Entry 1PQV (X-ray diffraction, 3.80 A resolution); this record covers chains A and B of the 13 polymer chains in the assembly.

[Chain A]
Molecule: DNA-directed RNA polymerase II largest subunit
From: Saccharomyces cerevisiae
Notes: EC 2.7.7.6
Reference sequence: P04050 (RPB1_YEAST); numbering as in UniProt (aligned over 1-1733)
Chain sequence (1733 residues; each row starts with the number of its first residue):
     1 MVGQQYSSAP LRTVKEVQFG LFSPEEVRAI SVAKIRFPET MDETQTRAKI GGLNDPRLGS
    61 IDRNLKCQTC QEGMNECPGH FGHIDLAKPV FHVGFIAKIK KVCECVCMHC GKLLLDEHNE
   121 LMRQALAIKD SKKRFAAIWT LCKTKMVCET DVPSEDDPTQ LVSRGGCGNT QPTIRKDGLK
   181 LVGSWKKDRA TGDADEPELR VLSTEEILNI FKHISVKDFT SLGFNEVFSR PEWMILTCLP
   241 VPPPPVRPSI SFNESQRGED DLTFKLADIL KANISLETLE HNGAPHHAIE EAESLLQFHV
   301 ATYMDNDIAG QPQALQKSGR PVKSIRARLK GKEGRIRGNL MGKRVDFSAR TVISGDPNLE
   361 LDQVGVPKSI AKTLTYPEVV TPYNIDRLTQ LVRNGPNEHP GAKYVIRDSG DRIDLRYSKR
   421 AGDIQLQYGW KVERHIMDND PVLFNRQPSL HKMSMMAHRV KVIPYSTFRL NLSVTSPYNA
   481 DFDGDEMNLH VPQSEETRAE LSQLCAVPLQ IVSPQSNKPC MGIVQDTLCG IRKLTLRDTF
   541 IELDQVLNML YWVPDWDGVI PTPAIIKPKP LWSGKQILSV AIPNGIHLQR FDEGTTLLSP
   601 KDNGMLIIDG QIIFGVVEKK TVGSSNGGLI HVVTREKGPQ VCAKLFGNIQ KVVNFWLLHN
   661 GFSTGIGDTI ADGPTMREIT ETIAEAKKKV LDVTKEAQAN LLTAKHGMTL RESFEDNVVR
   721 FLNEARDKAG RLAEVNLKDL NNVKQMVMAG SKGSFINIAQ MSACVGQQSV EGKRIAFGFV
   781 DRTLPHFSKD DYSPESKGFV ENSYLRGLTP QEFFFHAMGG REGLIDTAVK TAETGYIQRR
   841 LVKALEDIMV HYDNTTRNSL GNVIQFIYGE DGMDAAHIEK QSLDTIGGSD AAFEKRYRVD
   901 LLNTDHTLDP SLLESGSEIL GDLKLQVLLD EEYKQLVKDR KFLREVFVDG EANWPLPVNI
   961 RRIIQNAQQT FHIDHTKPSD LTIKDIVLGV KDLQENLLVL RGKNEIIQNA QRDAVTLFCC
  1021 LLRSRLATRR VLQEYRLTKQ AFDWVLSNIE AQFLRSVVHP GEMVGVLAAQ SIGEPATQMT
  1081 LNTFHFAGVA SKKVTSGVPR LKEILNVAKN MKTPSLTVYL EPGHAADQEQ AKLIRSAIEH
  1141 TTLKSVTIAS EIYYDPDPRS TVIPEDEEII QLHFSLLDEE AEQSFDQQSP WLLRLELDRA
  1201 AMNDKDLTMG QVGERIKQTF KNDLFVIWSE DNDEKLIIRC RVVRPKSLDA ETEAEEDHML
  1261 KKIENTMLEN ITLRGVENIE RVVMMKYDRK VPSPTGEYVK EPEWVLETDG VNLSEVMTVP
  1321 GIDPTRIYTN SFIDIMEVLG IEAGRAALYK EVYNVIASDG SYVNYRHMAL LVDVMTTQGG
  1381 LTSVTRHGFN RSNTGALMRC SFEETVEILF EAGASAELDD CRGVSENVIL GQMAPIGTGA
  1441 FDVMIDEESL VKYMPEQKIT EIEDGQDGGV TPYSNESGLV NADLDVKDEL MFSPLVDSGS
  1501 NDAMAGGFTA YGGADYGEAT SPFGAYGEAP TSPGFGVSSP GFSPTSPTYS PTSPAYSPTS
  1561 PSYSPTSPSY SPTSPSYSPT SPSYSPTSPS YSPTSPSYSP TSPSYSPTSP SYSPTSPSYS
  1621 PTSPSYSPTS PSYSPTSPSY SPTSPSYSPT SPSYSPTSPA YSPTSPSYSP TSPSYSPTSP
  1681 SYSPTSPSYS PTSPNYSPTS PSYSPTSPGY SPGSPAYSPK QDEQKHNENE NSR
Not modelled in the structure: 1, 155-160, 187-198, 250-258, 315-320, 1244-1253, 1454-1733
UniProt features mapped onto this chain:
  - region: Pro248 to Asp260 (Lid loop), Asn306 to Lys323 (Rudder loop), Pro810 to Glu822 (Bridging helix)
  - binding site (Zn(2+)): Cys67, Cys70, Cys77, His80, Cys107, Cys110, Cys148, Cys167
  - binding site (Mg(2+)): Asp481, Asp483, Asp485
  - modified residue: Thr1471 (Phosphothreonine)
  - cross-link (Glycyl lysine isopeptide (Lys-Gly)): Lys695 (interchain with G-Cter in ubiquitin), Lys1246 (interchain with G-Cter in ubiquitin), Lys1350 (interchain with G-Cter in ubiquitin)
  - natural variant: Ser1653 to Pro1659 (deletion: In strain: A364A)
  - mutagenesis: Lys1246 (K1246R: Impairs ubiquitination during transcription stress)
Reported in the primary citation:
  - conformationally variable residues (order/disorder transition): Asn1082 to Ser1091

[Chain B]
Molecule: DNA-directed RNA polymerase II 140 kDa polypeptide
From: Saccharomyces cerevisiae
Notes: EC 2.7.7.6
Reference sequence: P08518 (RPB2_YEAST); residue numbers follow UniProt; this construct covers 1-1224
Chain sequence (1224 residues; each row starts with the number of its first residue):
     1 MSDLANSEKY YDEDPYGFED ESAPITAEDS WAVISAFFRE KGLVSQQLDS FNQFVDYTLQ
    61 DIICEDSTLI LEQLAQHTTE SDNISRKYEI SFGKIYVTKP MVNESDGVTH ALYPQEARLR
   121 NLTYSSGLFV DVKKRTYEAI DVPGRELKYE LIAEESEDDS ESGKVFIGRL PIMLRSKNCY
   181 LSEATESDLY KLKECPFDMG GYFIINGSEK VLIAQERSAG NIVQVFKKAA PSPISHVAEI
   241 RSALEKGSRF ISTLQVKLYG REGSSARTIK ATLPYIKQDI PIVIIFRALG IIPDGEILEH
   301 ICYDVNDWQM LEMLKPCVED GFVIQDRETA LDFIGRRGTA LGIKKEKRIQ YAKDILQKEF
   361 LPHITQLEGF ESRKAFFLGY MINRLLLCAL DRKDQDDRDH FGKKRLDLAG PLLAQLFKTL
   421 FKKLTKDIFR YMQRTVEEAH DFNMKLAINA KTITSGLKYA LATGNWGEQK KAMSSRAGVS
   481 QVLNRYTYSS TLSHLRRTNT PIGRDGKLAK PRQLHNTHWG LVCPAETPEG QACGLVKNLS
   541 LMSCISVGTD PMPIITFLSE WGMEPLEDYV PHQSPDATRV FVNGVWHGVH RNPARLMETL
   601 RTLRRKGDIN PEVSMIRDIR EKELKIFTDA GRVYRPLFIV EDDESLGHKE LKVRKGHIAK
   661 LMATEYQDIE GGFEDVEEYT WSSLLNEGLV EYIDAEEEES ILIAMQPEDL EPAEANEEND
   721 LDVDPAKRIR VSHHATTFTH CEIHPSMILG VAASIIPFPD HNQSPRNTYQ SAMGKQAMGV
   781 FLTNYNVRMD TMANILYYPQ KPLGTTRAME YLKFRELPAG QNAIVAIACY SGYNQEDSMI
   841 MNQSSIDRGL FRSLFFRSYM DQEKKYGMSI TETFEKPQRT NTLRMKHGTY DKLDDDGLIA
   901 PGVRVSGEDV IIGKTTPISP DEEELGQRTA YHSKRDASTP LRSTENGIVD QVLVTTNQDG
   961 LKFVKVRVRT TKIPQIGDKF ASRHGQKGTI GITYRREDMP FTAEGIVPDL IINPHAIPSR
  1021 MTVAHLIECL LSKVAALSGN EGDASPFTDI TVEGISKLLR EHGYQSRGFE VMYNGHTGKK
  1081 LMAQIFFGPT YYQRLRHMVD DKIHARARGP MQVLTRQPVE GRSRDGGLRF GEMERDCMIA
  1141 HGAASFLKER LMEASDAFRV HICGICGLMT VIAKLNHNQF ECKGCDNKID IYQIHIPYAA
  1201 KLLFQELMAM NITPRLYTDR SRDF
Not modelled in the structure: 1-19, 71-89, 135-163, 336-344, 438-445, 468-476, 669-677, 716-721, 920-932
Reported in the primary citation:
  - conformationally variable residues (order/disorder transition): Gly503 to Leu508

[Chain A / chain B interface]
Contacting residue pairs (1; chain A residue first):
  Phe347(A) with Ala1107(B)
Interface residues without a listed pair, chain A (9 interface residues in all): Cys70, Gly342, Asp346, Ala349, Asp483, Ser663, Tyr804, Gly1437
Interface residues without a listed pair, chain B (9 interface residues in all): His761, Ala828, Gly988, Ala1105, Arg1108, Gly1131, Gly1142, Lys1174

[Summary]
The chain A/chain B interface involves 9 residues from each chain. Curated annotation (UniProt) lists 8
Zn2+-binding residues, 3 Mg2+-binding residues and one mutagenesis site on chain A. The paper reports
conformational variability at Asn1082(A) and Gly503(B).
Chain A is DNA-directed RNA polymerase II largest subunit and chain B is DNA-directed RNA polymerase II 140
kDa polypeptide, both from Saccharomyces cerevisiae; the structure, RNA polymerase II-TFIIS complex, was
determined by X-ray diffraction.
